Entry 7PY8 (electron microscopy, 3.80 A resolution); this record covers chains A and C of the 9 polymer chains in the assembly.

[Chain A]
Molecule: DNA-directed RNA polymerase subunit alpha
Organism: Escherichia coli
Notes: EC 2.7.7.6
UniProtKB: P0A7Z4 (RPOA_ECOLI); numbering as in UniProt (aligned over 1-329)
Amino-acid sequence (329 residues; each row starts with the number of its first residue):
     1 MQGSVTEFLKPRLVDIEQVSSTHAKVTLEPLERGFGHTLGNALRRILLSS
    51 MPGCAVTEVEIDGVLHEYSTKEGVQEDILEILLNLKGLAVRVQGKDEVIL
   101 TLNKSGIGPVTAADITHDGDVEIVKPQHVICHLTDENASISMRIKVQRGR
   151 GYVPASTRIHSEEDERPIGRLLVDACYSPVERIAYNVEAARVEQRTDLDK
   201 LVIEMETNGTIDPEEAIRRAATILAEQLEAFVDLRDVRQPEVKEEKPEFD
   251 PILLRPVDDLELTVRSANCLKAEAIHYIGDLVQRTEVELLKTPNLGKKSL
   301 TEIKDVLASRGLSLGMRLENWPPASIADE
Not modelled in the structure: 1-6, 160-166, 235-329
UniProt features mapped onto this chain:
  - region: E162 to E165 (Required for interaction with Crp at class II promoters)
  - modified residue: R265 (ADP-ribosylarginine), K297 (N6-acetyllysine), K298 (N6-acetyllysine)
  - mutagenesis: R45 (R45C: In rpoA112; temperature-sensitive, blocks RNA polymerase assembly), E162 to E165 (5-fold decrease in CRP-class II promoter-dependent transcription), E165 (E165K: 5-fold decrease in CRP-class II promoter-dependent transcription), R191 (R191C: In rpoA101; temperature-sensitive)

[Chain C]
Molecule: DNA-directed RNA polymerase subunit beta
Organism: Escherichia coli
Notes: EC 2.7.7.6
UniProtKB: P0A8V4 (RPOB_ECO57); residue numbers follow UniProt; this construct covers 1-1342
Amino-acid sequence (1342 residues; row label = number of the first residue in the row):
     1 MVYSYTEKKRIRKDFGKRPQVLDVPYLLSIQLDSFQKFIEQDPEGQYGLE
    51 AAFRSVFPIQSYSGNSELQYVSYRLGEPVFDVQECQIRGVTYSAPLRVKL
   101 RLVIYEREAPEGTVKDIKEQEVYMGEIPLMTDNGTFVINGTERVIVSQLH
   151 RSPGVFFDSDKGKTHSSGKVLYNARIIPYRGSWLDFEFDPKDNLFVRIDR
   201 RRKLPATIILRALNYTTEQILDLFFEKVIFEIRDNKLQMELVPERLRGET
   251 ASFDIEANGKVYVEKGRRITARHIRQLEKDDVKLIEVPVEYIAGKVVAKD
   301 YIDESTGELICAANMELSLDLLAKLSQSGHKRIETLFTNDLDHGPYISET
   351 LRVDPTNDRLSALVEIYRMMRPGEPPTREAAESLFENLFFSEDRYDLSAV
   401 GRMKFNRSLLREEIEGSGILSKDDIIDVMKKLIDIRNGKGEVDDIDHLGN
   451 RRIRSVGEMAENQFRVGLVRVERAVKERLSLGDLDTLMPQDMINAKPISA
   501 AVKEFFGSSQLSQFMDQNNPLSEITHKRRISALGPGGLTRERAGFEVRDV
   551 HPTHYGRVCPIETPEGPNIGLINSLSVYAQTNEYGFLETPYRKVTDGVVT
   601 DEIHYLSAIEEGNYVIAQANSNLDEEGHFVEDLVTCRSKGESSLFSRDQV
   651 DYMDVSTQQVVSVGASLIPFLEHDDANRALMGANMQRQAVPTLRADKPLV
   701 GTGMERAVAVDSGVTAVAKRGGVVQYVDASRIVIKVNEDEMYPGEAGIDI
   751 YNLTKYTRSNQNTCINQMPCVSLGEPVERGDVLADGPSTDLGELALGQNM
   801 RVAFMPWNGYNFEDSILVSERVVQEDRFTTIHIQELACVSRDTKLGPEEI
   851 TADIPNVGEAALSKLDESGIVYIGAEVTGGDILVGKVTPKGETQLTPEEK
   901 LLRAIFGEKASDVKDSSLRVPNGVSGTVIDVQVFTRDGVEKDKRALEIEE
   951 MQLKQAKKDLSEELQILEAGLFSRIRAVLVAGGVEAEKLDKLPRDRWLEL
  1001 GLTDEEKQNQLEQLAEQYDELKHEFEKKLEAKRRKITQGDDLAPGVLKIV
  1051 KVYLAVKRRIQPGDKMAGRHGNKGVISKINPIEDMPYDENGTPVDIVLNP
  1101 LGVPSRMNIGQILETHLGMAAKGIGDKINAMLKQQQEVAKLREFIQRAYD
  1151 LGADVRQKVDLSTFSDEEVMRLAENLRKGMPIATPVFDGAKEAEIKELLK
  1201 LGDLPTSGQIRLYDGRTGEQFERPVTVGYMYMLKLNHLVDDKMHARSTGS
  1251 YSLVTQQPLGGKAQFGGQRFGEMEVWALEAYGAAYTLQEMLTVKSDDVNG
  1301 RTKMYKNIVDGNHQMEPGMPESFNVLLKEIRSLGINIELEDE
Not modelled in the structure: 1, 908-911
UniProt features mapped onto this chain:
  - modified residue (N6-acetyllysine): K1022, K1200

[How chain A and chain C interact]
Residue-residue contacts (46; chain A residue first):
  N41(A) - G1215(C)
  N41(A) - R1216(C)  hydrogen bond (side chain-backbone)
  N41(A) - T1217(C)
  N41(A) - G1218(C)
  R44(A) - E1083(C)
  R44(A) - Y1087(C)
  R45(A) - E1083(C)  hydrogen bond (side chain-backbone)
  R45(A) - D1084(C)  salt bridge
  R45(A) - G1215(C)  hydrogen bond (side chain-backbone)
  R45(A) - R1216(C)
  L48(A) - I1082(C)  hydrophobic
  L48(A) - E1083(C)
  S49(A) - E1083(C)  hydrogen bond
  L65(A) - I873(C)
  H66(A) - I873(C)
  H66(A) - I929(C)
  Y68(A) - Y756(C)
  Y68(A) - I831(C)  hydrophobic
  Y68(A) - I929(C)  hydrophobic
  Y68(A) - A1055(C)  hydrophobic
  T70(A) - S730(C)
  E72(A) - D728(C)
  E72(A) - S730(C)  hydrogen bond
  G73(A) - D728(C)  hydrogen bond (backbone-side chain)
  V74(A) - D728(C)
  V74(A) - A729(C)  hydrogen bond (backbone-backbone)
  Q75(A) - A729(C)
  Q75(A) - P769(C)
  Q75(A) - V771(C)
  D77(A) - K755(C)  salt bridge
  D77(A) - Y756(C)
  E80(A) - R694(C)
  L83(A) - R694(C)
  T134(A) - Y726(C)
  T134(A) - V727(C)
  T134(A) - L773(C)
  D135(A) - Y726(C)
  Y152(A) - V823(C)  hydrogen bond (side chain-backbone)
  C176(A) - Q824(C)
  E181(A) - R821(C)  hydrogen bond (backbone-side chain)
  R182(A) - N1090(C)  hydrogen bond (side chain-backbone)
  R182(A) - G1091(C)
  A184(A) - N1090(C)
  A184(A) - G1091(C)
  Y185(A) - Y1087(C)  hydrogen bond
  E204(A) - N1090(C)
Interface residues without a listed pair, chain A (33 interface residues in all): H37, K71, E76, L79, S156, I168, S178, I183
Interface residues without a listed pair, chain C (37 interface residues in all): R731, N766, M768, G874, T927, V928, K1057, R1059, E1089

[Summary]
33 residues of chain A face 37 of chain C across their interface, with 11 hydrogen bonds and 2 salt bridges.
Polar contacts include R45(A)-D1084(C), D77(A)-K755(C) and N41(A)-R1216(C). Curated annotation (UniProt) lists
6 mutagenesis sites on chain A.
Here chain A is DNA-directed RNA polymerase subunit alpha and chain C is DNA-directed RNA polymerase subunit
beta, both from Escherichia coli. Entry 7PY8 (CryoEM structure of E.coli RNA polymerase elongation complex
bound to NusG (NusG-EC in less-swiveled conformation)) was determined by electron microscopy together with
7PY0, 7PY1, 7PY3, 7PY5, 7PY6, 7PY7 and 4 further entries from the same study.
